Entry 6Z47 (electron microscopy, 6.30 A resolution (low resolution: residue-level contacts below are approximate; hydrogen-bond / salt-bridge calls are withheld)); this record covers chains A and H of the 8 polymer chains in the assembly.

# Chain A (and H)
Molecule: Myosin heavy chain 11
From: Meleagris gallopavo
Notes: chain H of this document is another copy of the same molecule, construct and numbering; everything in this record applies to it too
UniProtKB: G1N5L2 (G1N5L2_MELGA); aligned to UniProt positions 1-1979 over residues 1-1979 (the alignment contains insertions or deletions, so no single offset holds)
Sequence (1979 residues; numbered 1 to 1979; the number before each row is that of its first residue):
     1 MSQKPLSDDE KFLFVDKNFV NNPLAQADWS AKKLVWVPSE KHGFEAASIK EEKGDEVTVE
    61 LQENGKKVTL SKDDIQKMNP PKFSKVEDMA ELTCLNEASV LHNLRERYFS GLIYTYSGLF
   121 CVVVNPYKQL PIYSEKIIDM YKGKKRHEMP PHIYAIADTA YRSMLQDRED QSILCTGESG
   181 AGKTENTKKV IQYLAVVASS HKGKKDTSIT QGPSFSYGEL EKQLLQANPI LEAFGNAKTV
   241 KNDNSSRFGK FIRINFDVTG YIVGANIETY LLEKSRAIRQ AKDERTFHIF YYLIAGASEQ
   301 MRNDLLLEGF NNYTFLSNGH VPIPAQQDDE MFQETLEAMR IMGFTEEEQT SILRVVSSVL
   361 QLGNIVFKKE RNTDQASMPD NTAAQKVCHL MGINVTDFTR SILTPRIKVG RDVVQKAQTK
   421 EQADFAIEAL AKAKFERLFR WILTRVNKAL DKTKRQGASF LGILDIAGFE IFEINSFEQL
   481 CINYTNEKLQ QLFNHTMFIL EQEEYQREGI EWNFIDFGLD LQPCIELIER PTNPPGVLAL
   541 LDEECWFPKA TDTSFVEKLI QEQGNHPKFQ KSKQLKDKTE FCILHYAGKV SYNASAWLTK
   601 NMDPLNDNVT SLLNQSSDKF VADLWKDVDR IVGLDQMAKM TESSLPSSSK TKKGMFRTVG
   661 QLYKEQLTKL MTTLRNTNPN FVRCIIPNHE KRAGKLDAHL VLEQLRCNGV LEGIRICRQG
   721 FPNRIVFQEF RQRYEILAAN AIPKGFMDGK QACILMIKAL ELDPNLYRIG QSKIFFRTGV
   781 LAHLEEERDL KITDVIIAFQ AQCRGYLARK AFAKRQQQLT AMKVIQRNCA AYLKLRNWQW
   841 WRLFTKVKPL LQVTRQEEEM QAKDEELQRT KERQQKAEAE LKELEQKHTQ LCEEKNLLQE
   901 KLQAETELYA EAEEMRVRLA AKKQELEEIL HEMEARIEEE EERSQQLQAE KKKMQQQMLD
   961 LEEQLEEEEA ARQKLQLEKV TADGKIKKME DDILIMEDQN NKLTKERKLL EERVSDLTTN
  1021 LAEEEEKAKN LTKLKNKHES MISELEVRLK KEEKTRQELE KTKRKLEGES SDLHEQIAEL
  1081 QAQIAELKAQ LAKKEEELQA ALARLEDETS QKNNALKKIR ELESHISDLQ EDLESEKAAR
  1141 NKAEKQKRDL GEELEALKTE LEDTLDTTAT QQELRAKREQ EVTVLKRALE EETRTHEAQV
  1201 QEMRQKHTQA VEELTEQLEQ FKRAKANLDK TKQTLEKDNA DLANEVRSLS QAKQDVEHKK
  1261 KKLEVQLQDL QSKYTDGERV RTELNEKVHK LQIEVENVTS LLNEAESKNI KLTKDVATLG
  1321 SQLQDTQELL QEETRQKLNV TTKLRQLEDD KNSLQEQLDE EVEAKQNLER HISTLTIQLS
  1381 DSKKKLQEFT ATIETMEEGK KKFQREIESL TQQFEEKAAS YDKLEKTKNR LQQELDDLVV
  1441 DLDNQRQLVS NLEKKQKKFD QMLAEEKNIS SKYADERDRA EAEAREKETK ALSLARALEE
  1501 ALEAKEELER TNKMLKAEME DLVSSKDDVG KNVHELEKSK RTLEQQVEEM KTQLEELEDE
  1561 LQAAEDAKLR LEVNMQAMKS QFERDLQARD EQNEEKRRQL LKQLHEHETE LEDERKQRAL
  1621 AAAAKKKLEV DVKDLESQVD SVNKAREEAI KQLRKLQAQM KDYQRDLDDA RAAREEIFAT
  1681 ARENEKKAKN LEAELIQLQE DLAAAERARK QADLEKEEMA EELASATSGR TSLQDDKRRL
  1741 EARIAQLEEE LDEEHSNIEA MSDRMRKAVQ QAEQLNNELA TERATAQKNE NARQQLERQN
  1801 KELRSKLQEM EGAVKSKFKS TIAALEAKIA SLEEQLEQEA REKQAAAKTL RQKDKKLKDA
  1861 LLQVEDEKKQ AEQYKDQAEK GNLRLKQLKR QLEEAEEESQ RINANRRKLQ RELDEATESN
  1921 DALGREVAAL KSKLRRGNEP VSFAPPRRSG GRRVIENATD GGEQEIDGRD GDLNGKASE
Unresolved in the structure: 1-29, 205-210, 635-655, 945-1979 (chain H: 1-1403, 1661-1979)
Sequence notes: conflict G249 (Phe in G1N5L2), K250 (Val in G1N5L2), F251 (Leu in G1N5L2), 42 further conflict positions vs the reference (G1N5L2) not listed

# Chain A / chain H interface
Residue-residue contacts (13):
  K454(A) - R1598(H)
  R455(A) - H1605(H)
  R455(A) - E1606(H)
  R455(A) - T1609(H)
  R455(A) - E1610(H)
  Q456(A) - H1605(H)
  Q817(A) - Q1576(H)
  Q817(A) - K1579(H)
  T820(A) - Q1576(H)
  A821(A) - Q1576(H)
  V824(A) - V1573(H)
  R827(A) - D1566(H)
  R827(A) - R1570(H)
Other interface residues (no listed pair), chain H (14 interface residues in all): L1569, E1595, L1601, K1602
The authors on this interface:
  - specific contacts: K454(A)-E1595(H), R455(A)-E1610(H), R827(A)-D1566(H)

# Overview
The interface between chain A and chain H involves 8 residues on one side and 14 on the other. The paper
describes contacts between K454(A) and E1595(H), R455(A) and E1610(H) and R827(A) and D1566(H).
Chain A and chain H are both Myosin heavy chain 11 (Meleagris gallopavo); the structure, Smooth muscle myosin
shutdown state heads region, was determined by electron microscopy.
